8A17 - chain A; structure by X-ray diffraction, 3.09 A resolution.

# Chain A
Name: Receptor-type tyrosine-protein phosphatase mu
From: Homo sapiens
Notes: EC 3.1.3.48
UniProtKB: P28827 (PTPRM_HUMAN); residues 478-723 here = UniProt positions 478-723
Sequence (258 residues; each row starts with the number of its first residue):
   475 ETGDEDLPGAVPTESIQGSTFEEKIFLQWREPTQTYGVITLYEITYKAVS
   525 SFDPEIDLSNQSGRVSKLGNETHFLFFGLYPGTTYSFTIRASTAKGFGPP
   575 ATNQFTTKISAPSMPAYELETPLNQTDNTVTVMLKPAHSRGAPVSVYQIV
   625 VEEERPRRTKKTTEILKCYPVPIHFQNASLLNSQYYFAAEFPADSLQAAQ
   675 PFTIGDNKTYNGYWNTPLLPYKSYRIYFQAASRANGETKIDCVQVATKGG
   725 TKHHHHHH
Not modelled in the structure: 475-480, 725-732
Construct notes: cloning artifact (475-477); expression tag (724-732)
Cystine bridges: Cys642-Cys716
Covalent attachments: glycan linked to Asn544
UniProt features mapped onto this chain:
  - glycosylation (N-linked (GlcNAc...) asparagine): Asn534, Asn544, Asn598, Asn651, Asn681
What the authors report for this chain:
  - post-translational modification sites: Asn544, Asn598

# Overview
From the paper: modification sites Asn544 and Asn598.
Chain A is Receptor-type tyrosine-protein phosphatase mu (Homo sapiens); the structure, Human PTPRM domains
FN3-4, in spacegroup P3221, was determined by X-ray diffraction, deposited together with 8A16 and 8A1F.
